7M0M - chains A and B; structure by X-ray diffraction, 1.93 A resolution.

Chain A (and B):
Protein: Mitogen-activated protein kinase kinase kinase kinase 1
Organism: Homo sapiens
Notes: EC 2.7.11.1; fragment: kinase domain; chain B of this document is another copy of the same molecule, construct and numbering; everything in this record applies to it too
UniProt: Q92918 (M4K1_HUMAN); residue numbers follow UniProt; this construct covers 2-294
Amino-acid sequence (293 residues; numbered 2 to 294; the number before each row is that of its first residue):
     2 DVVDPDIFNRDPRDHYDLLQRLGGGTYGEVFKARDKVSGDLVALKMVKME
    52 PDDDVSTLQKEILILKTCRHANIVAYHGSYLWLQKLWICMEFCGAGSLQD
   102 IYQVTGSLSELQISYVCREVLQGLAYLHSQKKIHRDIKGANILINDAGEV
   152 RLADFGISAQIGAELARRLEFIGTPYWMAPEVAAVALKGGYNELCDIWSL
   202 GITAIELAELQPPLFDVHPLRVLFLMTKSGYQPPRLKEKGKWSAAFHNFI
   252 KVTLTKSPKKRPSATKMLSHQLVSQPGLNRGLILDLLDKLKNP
Construct notes: conflict E165 (Thr in Q92918), E171 (Ser in Q92918)
Ligand contacts: YK1 (4-[2-fluoro-6-(trifluoromethyl)anilino]-2-[(6-methoxy-2-methyl-1,2,3,4-tetrahydroisoquinolin-7-yl)amino]pyrimidine-5-carboxamide): L23, G24, G25, G26, V31, A44, V75, M91, E92, F93, C94, G95, G97, D101, A141, N142, L144, A154, D155
UniProt features mapped onto this chain:
  - active site: D137 (Proton acceptor)
  - binding site (ATP): L23 to V31, K46
  - modified residue: T175 (Phosphothreonine)

How chain A and chain B interact:
Pairs across the interface - 86 pairs, chain A then chain B:
  R136(A) with V183(B)
  I138(A) with W178(B)
  K139(A) with T175(B); W178(B)
  L170(A) with L221(B), hydrophobic
  G174(A) with P220(B)
  T175(A) with K139(B)
  P176(A) with P220(B); L224(B), hydrophobic
  Y177(A) with I203(B); P213(B), hydrophobic; L215(B); F216(B), hydrogen bond (side chain-backbone); V218(B), hydrogen bond (side chain-backbone); V223(B), hydrophobic
  W178(A) with I138(B); K139(B); W199(B); S200(B), hydrogen bond (backbone-side chain); I203(B); T204(B); E207(B), hydrogen bond; P213(B), hydrophobic
  M179(A) with R136(B); W199(B), hydrogen bond (backbone-side chain); L224(B), hydrophobic; M227(B)
  A180(A) with C196(B), hydrophobic; W199(B); M227(B); R262(B)
  P181(A) with W199(B); M227(B)
  E182(A) with Y192(B); C196(B); P259(B); R262(B), salt bridge
  V183(A) with R136(B); Y192(B), hydrophobic; C196(B), hydrophobic
  A184(A) with L224(B), hydrophobic; T228(B)
  A185(A) with T228(B)
  V186(A) with G190(B); G191(B)
  L188(A) with L224(B), hydrophobic; F225(B), hydrophobic; T228(B)
  G190(A) with V186(B)
  G191(A) with V186(B)
  Y192(A) with E182(B); V183(B), hydrophobic
  C196(A) with A180(B), hydrophobic; E182(B); V183(B), hydrophobic
  W199(A) with W178(B); M179(B), hydrogen bond (side chain-backbone); A180(B); P181(B)
  S200(A) with W178(B), hydrogen bond (side chain-backbone)
  I203(A) with Y177(B); W178(B)
  T204(A) with W178(B)
  E207(A) with W178(B), hydrogen bond
  P213(A) with Y177(B), hydrophobic; W178(B), hydrophobic
  L215(A) with Y177(B)
  F216(A) with Y177(B), hydrogen bond (backbone-side chain)
  V218(A) with Y177(B), hydrogen bond (backbone-side chain)
  P220(A) with P176(B); Y177(B)
  V223(A) with Y177(B), hydrophobic
  L224(A) with I173(B), hydrophobic; P176(B), hydrophobic; A184(B), hydrophobic; L188(B)
  M227(A) with M179(B); A180(B); P181(B), hydrophobic; A184(B), hydrophobic
  T228(A) with A185(B); L188(B); K189(B)
  P259(A) with E182(B)
  R262(A) with A180(B); E182(B), salt bridge
Interface residues without a listed pair, chain A (44 interface residues in all): I173, L195, P214, H219, Y232, K257
Interface residues without a listed pair, chain B (44 interface residues in all): L195, P214, Y232, K257

Summary:
Chain A and chain B each contribute 44 residues to their interface; the contacts include 10 hydrogen bonds and
2 salt bridges. Polar pairs include E182(A)-R262(B), Y177(A)-F216(B) and Y177(A)-V218(B). Chain A binds
compound YK1.
Both chains are Mitogen-activated protein kinase kinase kinase kinase 1 (Homo sapiens). Entry 7M0M (HPK1 in
complex with compound 1) was determined by X-ray diffraction, deposited together with 7M0K and 7M0L.
